8IAN - chain A; structure by X-ray diffraction, 2.08 A resolution.

# Chain A
Name: PET hydrolase
Organism: Caldimonas taiwanensis
Sequence (270 residues; row label = number of the first residue in the row):
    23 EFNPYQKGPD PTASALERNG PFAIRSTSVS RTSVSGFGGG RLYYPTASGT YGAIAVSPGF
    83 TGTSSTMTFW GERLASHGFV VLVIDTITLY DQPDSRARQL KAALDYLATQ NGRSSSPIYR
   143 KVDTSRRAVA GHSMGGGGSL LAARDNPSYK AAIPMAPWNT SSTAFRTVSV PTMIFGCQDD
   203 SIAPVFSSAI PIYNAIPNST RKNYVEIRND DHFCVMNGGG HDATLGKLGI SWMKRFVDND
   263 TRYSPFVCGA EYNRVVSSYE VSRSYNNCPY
Disulfides: C199-C236, C270-C290
Glycans and other covalent adducts: N-acetylglucosamine (NAG) linked to N220
Ion coordination: Ca2+: D232, G241
Reported in the primary citation:
  - post-translational modification sites: N181, N220
  - mutagenesis - N181A, R230C/S284C, F235L: increased catalytic activity
  - catalytic residues: S155 (proposed by the authors, not directly observed)
  - conformationally variable residues (side-chain flip): W180
  - binding site for N-acetylglucosamine: N220
  - mutagenesis - N181A/N220A/N261A: unchanged catalytic activity

# Summary
Covalently linked N-acetylglucosamine: at N220. D232 and G241 coordinate Ca2+. The paper reports the catalytic
residue S155; N181A, R230C/S284C and F235L increase catalytic activity.
Chain A is PET hydrolase (Caldimonas taiwanensis); the structure, Crystal structure of CtPL-H210S/F214I
mutant, was determined by X-ray diffraction together with 8IBI and 8IBJ from the same study.
